4QFB - chains A and B; structure by X-ray diffraction, 1.99 A resolution.

== Chain A (and B) ==
Name: CT263
From: Chlamydia trachomatis
Notes: chain B of this document is another copy of the same molecule, construct and numbering; everything in this record applies to it too
Reference sequence: B0B7H9 (B0B7H9_CHLT2); residues 2-196 here = UniProt positions 2-196
Sequence (201 residues; numbered -4 to 196; the number before each row is that of its first residue; numbers below 1 keep their minus sign (Gly-4 is residue -4)):
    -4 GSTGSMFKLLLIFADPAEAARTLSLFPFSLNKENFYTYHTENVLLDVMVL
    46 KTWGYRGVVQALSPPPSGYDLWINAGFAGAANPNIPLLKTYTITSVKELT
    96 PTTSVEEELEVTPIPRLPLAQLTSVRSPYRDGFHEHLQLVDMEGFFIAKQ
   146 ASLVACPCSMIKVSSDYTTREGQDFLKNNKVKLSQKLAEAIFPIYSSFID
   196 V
Disordered / not traced: -4 to -1, 195-196 (chain B: -4 to -1, 97-101, 124-126, 195-196)
Modified residues: Mse1, Mse43, Mse137, Mse155 (selenomethionine; parent Met)
Construct notes: expression tag (-4 to 0)
What the authors report for this chain:
  - self-association interface (contacts with another copy of this molecule); pairs are residue here / residue on that copy: Arg16-Ser19, Gln180-Leu20, Phe187-Phe187, Tyr190-Glu184

== Interface between chain A and chain B ==
Residue-residue contacts (29; chain A residue first):
  Arg16(A) - Ser19(B)  hydrogen bond (side chain-backbone)
  Arg16(A) - Leu20(B)  hydrogen bond (side chain-backbone)
  Arg16(A) - Phe21(B)
  Arg16(A) - Pro22(B)
  Ser19(A) - Arg16(B)  hydrogen bond (backbone-side chain)
  Ser19(A) - Ser19(B)  hydrogen bond (backbone-side chain)
  Leu20(A) - Arg16(B)
  Leu20(A) - Leu20(B)
  Leu20(A) - Gln180(B)  hydrogen bond (backbone-side chain)
  Phe21(A) - Arg16(B)
  Phe21(A) - Gln180(B)
  Phe21(A) - Glu184(B)
  Pro22(A) - Arg16(B)
  Pro22(A) - Gln180(B)
  Tyr33(A) - Gln180(B)
  Tyr33(A) - Glu184(B)  hydrogen bond
  Gln180(A) - Leu20(B)  hydrogen bond (side chain-backbone)
  Gln180(A) - Phe21(B)
  Gln180(A) - Pro22(B)
  Gln180(A) - Tyr33(B)
  Glu184(A) - Phe21(B)
  Glu184(A) - Tyr33(B)  hydrogen bond
  Glu184(A) - Phe187(B)
  Glu184(A) - Tyr190(B)  hydrogen bond
  Phe187(A) - Glu184(B)
  Phe187(A) - Phe187(B)  hydrophobic
  Pro188(A) - Ser191(B)
  Tyr190(A) - Glu184(B)  hydrogen bond
  Ser191(A) - Pro188(B)
Also at the interface, not in a pair above, chain A (13 interface residues in all): Val176
Also at the interface, not in a pair above, chain B (13 interface residues in all): Val176

== In short ==
Chain A and chain B each contribute 13 residues to their interface; the contacts include 10 hydrogen bonds.
Among the polar pairs are Arg16(A)-Ser19(B), Arg16(A)-Leu20(B) and Ser19(A)-Ser19(B). From the paper: a
self-association interface involving Arg16(A), Gln180(A) and Phe187(A) among others.
Both chains are CT263 (Chlamydia trachomatis). Entry 4QFB (1.99 A resolution structure of SeMet-CT263 (MTAN)
from Chlamydia trachomatis) was determined by X-ray diffraction together with 4QAQ, 4QAR, 4QAS and 4QAT from
the same study.
